PDB entry 5LGR | X-ray diffraction, 2.00 A resolution | chains C and D of the 8 polymer chains in the assembly

Chain C (and D):
Protein: Histone-arginine methyltransferase CARM1
From: Mus musculus
Notes: EC 2.1.1.319; chain D of this document is another copy of the same molecule, construct and numbering; everything in this record applies to it too
Reference sequence: Q9WVG6 (CARM1_MOUSE), isoform Q9WVG6-2; residue numbers follow UniProt; this construct covers 130-487
Chain sequence (361 residues; row label = number of the first residue in the row):
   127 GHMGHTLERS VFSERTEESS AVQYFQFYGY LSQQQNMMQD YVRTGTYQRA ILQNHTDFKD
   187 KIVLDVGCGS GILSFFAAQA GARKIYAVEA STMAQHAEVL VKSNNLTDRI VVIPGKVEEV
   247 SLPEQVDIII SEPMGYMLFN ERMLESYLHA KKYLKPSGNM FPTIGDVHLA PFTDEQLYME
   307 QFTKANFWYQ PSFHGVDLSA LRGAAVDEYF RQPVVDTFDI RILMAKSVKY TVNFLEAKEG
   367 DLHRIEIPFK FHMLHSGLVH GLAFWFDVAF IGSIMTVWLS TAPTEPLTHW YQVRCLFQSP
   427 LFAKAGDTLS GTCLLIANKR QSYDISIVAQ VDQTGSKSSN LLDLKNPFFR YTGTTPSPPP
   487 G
Not modelled in the structure: 127-134, 479-487 (chain D: 127-134, 478-487)
Construct notes: expression tag (127-129)
Residues lining bound ligands:
  - L-prolinamide (LPD): L413, T414, H415, Y417, Y477
  - QVR ((2R,3R,4S,5R)-2-(6-aminopurin-9-yl)-5-[(E)-prop-1-enyl]oxolane-3,4-diol): F138, Y150, F151, Y154, Q160, G193, G195, V214, E215, A216, S217, G241, K242, V243, E244, E258, M260, E267, M269, S272
UniProt features mapped onto this chain:
  - region: R347 to L380 (Required for nuclear translocation)
  - binding site (S-adenosyl-L-methionine): Q160, R169, G193, E215, E244, S272
  - modified residue: S217 (Phosphoserine)
  - cross-link: K228 (Glycyl lysine isopeptide (Lys-Gly) (interchain with G-Cter in ubiquitin))
  - mutagenesis: Y154 (Y154A/F/R: Loss of S-adenosyl-L-methionine binding. Loss of protein methyltransferase activity), R169 (R169A: Loss of protein methyltransferase activity), Y173 (Y173A: Reduces protein methyltransferase activity), V189 to D191 (Abolishes histone methyltransferase activity and coactivator activity), S217 (S217A: Loss of S-adenosyl-L-methionine binding. Loss of protein methyltransferase activity. Localized in the nucleus; S217C/T: Loss of S-adenosyl-L-methionine binding ...), S229 (S229E: Abolishes dimerization), E267 (E267Q: Abolishes histone methyltransferase activity and reduces coactivator activity)
Reported in the primary citation:
  - catalytic residues: E258, E267 (citing earlier work)

How chain C and chain D interact:
Contacting residue pairs (74; chain C residue first):
  S145(C) - S145(D)  hydrogen bond (backbone-side chain)
  S145(C) - V148(D)
  V148(C) - S145(D)
  Q149(C) - Q149(D)  hydrogen bond
  Y156(C) - E334(D)
  Y156(C) - N472(D)  hydrogen bond
  L157(C) - W314(D)
  L157(C) - A330(D)  hydrophobic
  L157(C) - A331(D)
  L157(C) - E334(D)  hydrogen bond (backbone-side chain)
  S158(C) - E334(D)  hydrogen bond (backbone-side chain)
  S158(C) - Y335(D)
  Q161(C) - K310(D)  hydrogen bond (side chain-backbone)
  Q161(C) - F313(D)
  Q161(C) - W314(D)  hydrogen bond
  Q161(C) - Y335(D)  hydrogen bond
  M164(C) - F313(D)  hydrophobic
  M164(C) - W314(D)  hydrophobic
  M164(C) - F319(D)
  M164(C) - L324(D)  hydrophobic
  Q165(C) - F313(D)
  T170(C) - H320(D)
  G171(C) - H320(D)
  Q174(C) - H320(D)  hydrogen bond
  F201(C) - V322(D)  hydrophobic
  F202(C) - H320(D)
  Q205(C) - H320(D)  hydrogen bond (side chain-backbone)
  Q205(C) - G321(D)
  H222(C) - L327(D)
  V225(C) - A326(D)  hydrophobic
  V225(C) - L327(D)  hydrophobic
  L226(C) - D323(D)
  L226(C) - L324(D)  hydrophobic
  L226(C) - L327(D)  hydrophobic
  S229(C) - A326(D)
  N230(C) - V322(D)
  N230(C) - D323(D)  hydrogen bond (side chain-backbone)
  K310(C) - Q161(D)
  F313(C) - Q161(D)
  F313(C) - Q165(D)
  W314(C) - L157(D)
  W314(C) - Q160(D)
  W314(C) - Q161(D)
  W314(C) - M164(D)  hydrophobic
  F319(C) - M164(D)
  F319(C) - I198(D)  hydrophobic
  H320(C) - Y167(D)
  H320(C) - T170(D)
  H320(C) - Q174(D)  hydrogen bond (backbone-side chain)
  H320(C) - F202(D)
  H320(C) - Q205(D)  hydrogen bond (backbone-side chain)
  G321(C) - Q205(D)
  V322(C) - I198(D)  hydrophobic
  V322(C) - F201(D)  hydrophobic
  V322(C) - N230(D)
  D323(C) - L226(D)
  D323(C) - N230(D)  hydrogen bond (backbone-side chain)
  L324(C) - M164(D)  hydrophobic
  L324(C) - L226(D)  hydrophobic
  A326(C) - V225(D)  hydrophobic
  A326(C) - S229(D)
  L327(C) - L157(D)
  L327(C) - H222(D)
  L327(C) - V225(D)  hydrophobic
  L327(C) - L226(D)  hydrophobic
  A330(C) - L157(D)
  A331(C) - L157(D)
  E334(C) - Y156(D)
  E334(C) - L157(D)  hydrogen bond (side chain-backbone)
  E334(C) - S158(D)  hydrogen bond (side chain-backbone)
  Y335(C) - S158(D)
  Y335(C) - Q161(D)  hydrogen bond
  N472(C) - Q152(D)
  N472(C) - Y156(D)
Interface residues without a listed pair, chain C (41 interface residues in all): G155, Q160, Y167, S196, I198
Interface residues without a listed pair, chain D (42 interface residues in all): G155, G171, D469

Summary:
Chain C and chain D form an interface of 41 and 42 residues respectively; the contacts include 17 hydrogen
bonds. Polar pairs include S145(C)-S145(D), Q149(C)-Q149(D) and Y156(C)-N472(D). Ligands of chain C:
L-prolinamide and compound QVR. Curated annotation (UniProt) lists 6 S-adenosyl-L-methionine-binding residues
and 9 mutagenesis sites on chain C. The paper reports catalytic residues E258(C) and E267(C).
Both chains are Histone-arginine methyltransferase CARM1 (Mus musculus). Entry 5LGR (Crystal structure of
mouse CARM1 in complex with ligand P1C3u) was determined by X-ray diffraction together with 5LGP, 5LGQ and
5LGS from the same study.
